Entry 1G8R (X-ray diffraction, 2.65 A resolution); this record covers chains A and B.

== Chain A (and B) ==
Molecule: Molybdopterin biosynthesis moea protein
Organism: Escherichia coli
Notes: chain B of this document is another copy of the same molecule, construct and numbering; everything in this record applies to it too
Reference sequence: P12281 (MOEA_ECOLI); numbering as in UniProt (aligned over 1-411)
Amino-acid sequence (411 residues; each row starts with the number of its first residue):
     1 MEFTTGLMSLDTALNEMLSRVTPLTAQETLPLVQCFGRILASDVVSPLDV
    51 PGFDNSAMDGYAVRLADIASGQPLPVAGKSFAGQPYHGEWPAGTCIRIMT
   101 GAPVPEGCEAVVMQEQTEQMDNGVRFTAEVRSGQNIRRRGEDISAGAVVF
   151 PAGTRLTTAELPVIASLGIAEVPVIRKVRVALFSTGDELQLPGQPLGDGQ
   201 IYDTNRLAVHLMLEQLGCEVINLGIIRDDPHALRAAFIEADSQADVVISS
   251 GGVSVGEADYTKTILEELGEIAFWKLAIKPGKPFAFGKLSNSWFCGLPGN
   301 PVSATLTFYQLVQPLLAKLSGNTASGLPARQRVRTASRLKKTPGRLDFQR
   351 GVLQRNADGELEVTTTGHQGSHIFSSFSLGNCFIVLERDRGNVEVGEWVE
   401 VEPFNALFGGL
Unresolved in the structure: 1-6, 410-411

== Chain A / chain B interface ==
Residue-residue contacts (99; chain A residue first):
  V33(A) - H210(B)
  V33(A) - L211(B)
  F36(A) - Q215(B)
  F36(A) - A406(B)
  F36(A) - L407(B)
  R137(A) - H368(B)
  R137(A) - H372(B)
  D142(A) - I373(B)
  F150(A) - S378(B)
  T157(A) - L407(B)
  T157(A) - F408(B)
  T157(A) - G409(B)
  T158(A) - M212(B)
  T158(A) - F374(B)
  T158(A) - L407(B)  hydrogen bond (side chain-backbone)
  T158(A) - F408(B)
  A159(A) - F374(B)
  A159(A) - F377(B)
  A159(A) - S378(B)
  A159(A) - F408(B)
  E160(A) - S378(B)  hydrogen bond
  L161(A) - L207(B)
  L161(A) - L211(B)  hydrophobic
  P162(A) - T204(B)
  P162(A) - L207(B)  hydrophobic
  V163(A) - F374(B)  hydrophobic
  A165(A) - Y202(B)
  A165(A) - L207(B)  hydrophobic
  S166(A) - Y202(B)
  S166(A) - T204(B)
  G168(A) - P192(B)
  G168(A) - G193(B)  hydrogen bond (backbone-backbone)
  G168(A) - Y202(B)
  I169(A) - P192(B)
  A170(A) - P192(B)  hydrophobic
  E188(A) - A82(B)
  E188(A) - G83(B)
  P192(A) - G168(B)
  P192(A) - I169(B)
  P192(A) - A170(B)  hydrophobic
  G193(A) - G168(B)  hydrogen bond (backbone-backbone)
  D198(A) - P85(B)
  D198(A) - H87(B)  salt bridge
  G199(A) - A82(B)
  G199(A) - G83(B)
  G199(A) - P103(B)
  Y202(A) - A165(B)
  Y202(A) - S166(B)
  Y202(A) - L167(B)
  Y202(A) - G168(B)
  T204(A) - P162(B)
  T204(A) - A165(B)
  T204(A) - S166(B)
  L207(A) - L32(B)  hydrophobic
  L207(A) - L161(B)
  L207(A) - P162(B)  hydrophobic
  L207(A) - A165(B)  hydrophobic
  A208(A) - P162(B)  hydrophobic
  H210(A) - V33(B)
  L211(A) - V33(B)
  L211(A) - L161(B)  hydrophobic
  M212(A) - T158(B)
  Q215(A) - F36(B)
  E257(A) - M99(B)
  R330(A) - R355(B)  hydrogen bond (backbone-side chain)
  Q331(A) - Q331(B)
  Q331(A) - R355(B)
  Q331(A) - L361(B)
  R332(A) - R355(B)
  R332(A) - D358(B)  hydrogen bond (side chain-backbone)
  R332(A) - G359(B)
  R332(A) - E360(B)  salt bridge
  R355(A) - R330(B)  hydrogen bond (side chain-backbone)
  R355(A) - Q331(B)
  R355(A) - R332(B)
  R355(A) - E400(B)  salt bridge
  D358(A) - R332(B)  hydrogen bond (backbone-side chain)
  G359(A) - R332(B)
  E360(A) - R332(B)  salt bridge
  L361(A) - Q331(B)
  H372(A) - R137(B)
  H372(A) - D142(B)
  I373(A) - D142(B)
  F374(A) - T158(B)
  F374(A) - A159(B)
  F374(A) - V163(B)  hydrophobic
  F377(A) - A159(B)
  S378(A) - F150(B)
  S378(A) - A159(B)
  S378(A) - E160(B)  hydrogen bond
  E400(A) - R355(B)  salt bridge
  A406(A) - F36(B)
  L407(A) - F36(B)
  L407(A) - T157(B)
  L407(A) - T158(B)  hydrogen bond (backbone-side chain)
  F408(A) - T157(B)
  F408(A) - T158(B)
  F408(A) - A159(B)
  G409(A) - T157(B)
Other interface residues (no listed pair), chain A (55 interface residues in all): L32, R155, L167, Q200, D203, E214
Other interface residues (no listed pair), chain B (58 interface residues in all): F53, E141, R155, A208, E214

== Overview ==
Chain A and chain B form an interface of 55 and 58 residues respectively, with 10 hydrogen bonds and 5 salt
bridges. Polar pairs include D198(A)-H87(B), R332(A)-E360(B) and R355(A)-E400(B).
Both chains are Molybdopterin biosynthesis moea protein (Escherichia coli). Entry 1G8R (MOEA) was determined
by X-ray diffraction (same publication as 1G8L).
